1R1S - chains A and B; structure by X-ray diffraction, 1.90 A resolution.

Chain A:
Protein: GRB2-related adaptor protein 2
From: Mus musculus
Notes: fragment: Gads-SH2 domain
UniProtKB: O89100 (GRAP2_MOUSE); residues 52-149 here correspond to UniProt positions 50-147 (UniProt number = residue number - 2)
Sequence (100 residues; row label = number of the first residue in the row):
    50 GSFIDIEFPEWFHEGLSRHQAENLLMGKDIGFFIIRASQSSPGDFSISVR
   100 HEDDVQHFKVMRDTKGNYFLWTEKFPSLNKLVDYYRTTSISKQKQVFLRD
Unresolved in the structure: 50-53
Sequence notes: cloning artifact (50-51)
UniProt features mapped onto this chain:
  - modified residue: Lys108 (N6-acetyllysine)
What the authors report for this chain:
  - contacts within the chain: Val98-His100 (hydrogen bond), Asp103-Gln105 (hydrogen bond)
  - specificity-determining residues: His100, Gln105, Ser140, Lys141

Chain B:
Protein: LAT pY226 peptide
Sequence (7 residues; numbered 555 to 561; the number before each row is that of its first residue):
   555 XPDYENL
Modified residues: ACE (acetyl group) at position 555; Tyr558 (o-phosphotyrosine; PTR)

How chain A and chain B interact:
Pairs across the interface (23):
  Arg67(A) with Pro556(B); Asp557(B), hydrogen bond (side chain-backbone); Tyr558(B)
  Arg85(A) with Tyr558(B)
  Ser87(A) with Tyr558(B)
  Gln88(A) with Tyr558(B)
  Ser89(A) with Pro556(B); Tyr558(B)
  Ser95(A) with Tyr558(B)
  Gln105(A) with Glu559(B)
  His106(A) with Tyr558(B); Glu559(B), hydrogen bond (backbone-backbone)
  Phe107(A) with Tyr558(B); Glu559(B); Asn560(B)
  Lys108(A) with Tyr558(B); Asn560(B), hydrogen bond (backbone-side chain); Leu561(B)
  Met110(A) with Asn560(B); Leu561(B), hydrophobic
  Leu119(A) with Asn560(B), hydrogen bond (backbone-side chain)
  Trp120(A) with Glu559(B); Asn560(B)
From the paper, about this interface:
  - interface residues, chain A: Arg67(A), Arg85(A), Phe107(A), Lys108(A)

In short:
13 residues of chain A face 6 of chain B across their interface; the contacts include 4 hydrogen bonds. Polar
contacts include Arg67(A)-Asp557(B), Lys108(A)-Asn560(B) and Leu119(A)-Asn560(B). From the paper: interface
residues Arg67(A), Arg85(A) and Phe107(A) among others; specificity determinants His100(A), Gln105(A) and
Ser140(A) among others.
Chain A is GRB2-related adaptor protein 2 (Mus musculus) and chain B is LAT pY226 peptide; the structure,
Structural Basis for Differential Recognition of Tyrosine Phosphorylated Sites in the Linker for Activation of
T ..., was determined by X-ray diffraction (same publication as 1R1P and 1R1Q).
